Entry 2IH1 (X-ray diffraction, 2.40 A resolution); this record covers chains A and C of the 3 polymer chains in the assembly.

== Chain A ==
Name: FAB Heavy Chain
From: Mus musculus
Notes: antibody fragment or engineered binder
Amino-acid sequence (219 residues; numbered 1 to 219; the number before each row is that of its first residue):
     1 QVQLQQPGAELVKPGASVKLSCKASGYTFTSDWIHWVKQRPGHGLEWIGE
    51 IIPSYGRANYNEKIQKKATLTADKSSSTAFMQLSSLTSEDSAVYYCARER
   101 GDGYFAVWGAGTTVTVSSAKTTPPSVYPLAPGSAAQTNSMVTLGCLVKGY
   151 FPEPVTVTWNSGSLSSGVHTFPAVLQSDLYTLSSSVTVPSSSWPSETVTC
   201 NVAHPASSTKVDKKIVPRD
Cystine bridges: Cys22-Cys96

== Chain C ==
Name: Voltage-gated potassium channel
From: Streptomyces lividans
UniProtKB: P0A334 (KCSA_STRLI); numbering as in UniProt (aligned over 3-122)
Amino-acid sequence (122 residues; each row starts with the number of its first residue):
     1 MAPMLSGLLARLVKLLLGRHGSALHWRAAGAATVLLVIVLLAGSYLAVLA
    51 ERGAPGAQLITYPRALWWACETATTVAYGDLYPVTLWGRLVAVVVMVAGI
   101 TSFGLVTAALATWFVGREQERR
Disordered / not traced: 1-21
Sequence notes: cloning artifact (1-2); engineered mutation Ala69 (Ser in P0A334), Cys70 (Val in P0A334); modified residue (77)
Modified positions: Ala77 (d-alanine; DAL)
Bound ions: K+ site 1: Thr75, Val76; K+ site 2 near Thr75 (its only coordinating residue here); K+ site 3: Val76, Ala77; K+ site 4: Ala77, Tyr78
Small-molecule neighbours: 1EM ((1S)-2-hydroxy-1-[(nonanoyloxy)methyl]ethyl myristate): Leu41, Ser44, Tyr45, Tyr62, Pro63, Arg64, Leu66, Trp67, Cys70, Val84, Thr85, Leu86, Arg89, Leu90, Val93
Swiss-Prot annotation at these positions:
  - motif: Thr75, Val76, Tyr78 to Asp80 (Selectivity filter)

== Interface between chain A and chain C ==
Pairs across the interface - 23 pairs, chain A then chain C:
  Thr30(A) with Tyr45(C)
  Ser31(A) with Tyr62(C)
  Trp33(A) with Arg52(C); Tyr62(C), hydrogen bond
  Glu50(A) with Arg52(C), salt bridge
  Ile52(A) with Tyr45(C); Leu49(C), hydrophobic; Tyr62(C)
  Ser54(A) with Tyr45(C), hydrogen bond
  Tyr55(A) with Tyr45(C); Leu49(C), hydrophobic
  Arg57(A) with Leu49(C); Arg52(C), hydrogen bond (side chain-backbone)
  Asn59(A) with Arg52(C), hydrogen bond (side chain-backbone); Gly53(C)
  Glu62(A) with Pro55(C)
  Glu99(A) with Arg52(C), salt bridge
  Gly101(A) with Arg52(C); Thr61(C); Tyr62(C), hydrogen bond (backbone-backbone); Pro63(C)
  Asp102(A) with Thr61(C)
  Gly103(A) with Thr61(C)
Other interface residues (no listed pair), chain A (16 interface residues in all): His35, Arg100
Other interface residues (no listed pair), chain C (10 interface residues in all): Val48, Ala50

== In short ==
The interface between chain A and chain C involves 16 residues on one side and 10 on the other, with 5
hydrogen bonds and 2 salt bridges. Polar contacts include Glu50(A)-Arg52(C), Glu99(A)-Arg52(C) and
Trp33(A)-Tyr62(C). Compound 1EM is bound between chain A and chain C.
Here chain A is FAB Heavy Chain (Mus musculus) and chain C is Voltage-gated potassium channel (Streptomyces
lividans). Entry 2IH1 (Ion selectivity in a semi-synthetic K+ channel locked in the conductive conformation)
was determined by X-ray diffraction together with 2IH3 from the same study.
